6DBW - chains A and C of the 6 polymer chains in the assembly; structure by electron microscopy, 4.70 A resolution (low resolution: residue-level contacts below are approximate; hydrogen-bond / salt-bridge calls are withheld).

== Chain A (and C) ==
Molecule: Recombination activating gene 1 - MBP chimera
Source organism: Escherichia coli
Notes: EC 2.3.2.27; chain C of this document is another copy of the same molecule, construct and numbering; everything in this record applies to it too
Reference sequence: chimeric construct of P0AEX9, O13033: residues -113 to 250 from P0AEX9 (MALE_ECOLI) positions 29-392 (UniProt number = residue number + 142); residues 271-1031 from O13033 positions 271-1031 (same numbers)
Chain sequence (1159 residues; each row starts with the number of its first residue; numbers below 1 keep their minus sign (Met-127 is residue -127)):
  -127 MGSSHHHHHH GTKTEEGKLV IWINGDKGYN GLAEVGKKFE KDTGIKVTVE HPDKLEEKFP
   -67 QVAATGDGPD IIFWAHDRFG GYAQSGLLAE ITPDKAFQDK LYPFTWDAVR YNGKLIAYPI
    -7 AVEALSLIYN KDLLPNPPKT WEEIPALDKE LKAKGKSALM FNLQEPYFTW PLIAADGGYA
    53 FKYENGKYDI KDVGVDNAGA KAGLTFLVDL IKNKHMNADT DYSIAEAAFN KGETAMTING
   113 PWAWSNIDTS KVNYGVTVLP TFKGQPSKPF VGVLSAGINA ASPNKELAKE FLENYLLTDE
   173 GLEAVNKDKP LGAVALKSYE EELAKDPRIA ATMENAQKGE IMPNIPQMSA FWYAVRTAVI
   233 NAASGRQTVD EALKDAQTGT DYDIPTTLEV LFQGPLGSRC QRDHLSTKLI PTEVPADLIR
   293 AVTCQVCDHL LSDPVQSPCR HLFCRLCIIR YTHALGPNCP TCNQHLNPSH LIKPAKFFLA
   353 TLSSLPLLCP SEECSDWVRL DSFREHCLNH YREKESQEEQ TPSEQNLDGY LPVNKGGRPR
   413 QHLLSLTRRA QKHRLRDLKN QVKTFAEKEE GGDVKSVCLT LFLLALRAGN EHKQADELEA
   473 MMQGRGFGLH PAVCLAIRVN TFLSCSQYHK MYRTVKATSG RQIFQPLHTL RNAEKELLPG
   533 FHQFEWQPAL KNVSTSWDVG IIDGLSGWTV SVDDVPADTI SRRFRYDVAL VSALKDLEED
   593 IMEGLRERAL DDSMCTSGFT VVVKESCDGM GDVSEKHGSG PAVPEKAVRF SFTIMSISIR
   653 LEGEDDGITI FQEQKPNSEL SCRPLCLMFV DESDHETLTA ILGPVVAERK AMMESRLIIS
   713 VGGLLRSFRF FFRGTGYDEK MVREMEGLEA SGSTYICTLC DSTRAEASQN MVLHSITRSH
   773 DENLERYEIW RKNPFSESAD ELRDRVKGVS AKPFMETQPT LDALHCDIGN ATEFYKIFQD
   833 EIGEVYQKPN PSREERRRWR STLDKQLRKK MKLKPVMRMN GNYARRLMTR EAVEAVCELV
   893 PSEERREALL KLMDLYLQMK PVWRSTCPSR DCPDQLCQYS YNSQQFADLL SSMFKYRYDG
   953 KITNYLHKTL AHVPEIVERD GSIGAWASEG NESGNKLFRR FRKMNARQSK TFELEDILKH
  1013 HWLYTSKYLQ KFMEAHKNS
Not modelled in the structure: -127 to 407, 627-634, 1030-1031 (chain C: -127 to 407, 628-635, 1031)
Construct notes: initiating methionine (-127); expression tag (-126 to -114); linker (251-270)
Metal / ion sites: Ca2+ site 1: Asp620, Glu984 (shared with 1 residue of chain E); Ca2+ site 2: Asp620 (shared with 2 residues of chain E); Zn2+: Cys749, Cys752, His959, His964

== Chain A / chain C interface ==
Residue-residue contacts - 90 pairs, chain A then chain C:
  Arg412(A) - Glu441(C)
  Arg412(A) - Glu442(C)
  Leu415(A) - Glu442(C)
  Leu416(A) - Ser448(C)
  Leu416(A) - Leu451(C)
  Leu416(A) - Thr452(C)
  Arg420(A) - Leu456(C)
  Arg420(A) - Arg459(C)
  Gln423(A) - Thr452(C)
  Gln423(A) - Leu456(C)
  Arg426(A) - Phe437(C)
  Arg426(A) - Glu442(C)
  Leu427(A) - Phe437(C)
  Leu427(A) - Glu442(C)
  Leu427(A) - Thr452(C)
  Asp429(A) - Phe437(C)
  Leu430(A) - Val434(C)
  Leu430(A) - Phe437(C)
  Leu430(A) - Val449(C)
  Leu430(A) - Leu453(C)
  Gln433(A) - Leu430(C)
  Gln433(A) - Gln433(C)
  Val434(A) - Leu430(C)
  Val434(A) - Val434(C)
  Phe437(A) - Leu427(C)
  Phe437(A) - Asp429(C)
  Phe437(A) - Leu430(C)
  Glu441(A) - Arg412(C)
  Glu441(A) - Arg426(C)
  Glu442(A) - Arg426(C)
  Asp445(A) - His414(C)
  Lys447(A) - Phe454(C)
  Lys447(A) - Leu458(C)
  Lys447(A) - Glu463(C)
  Lys447(A) - Gln466(C)
  Ser448(A) - Leu416(C)
  Val449(A) - Leu415(C)
  Val449(A) - Leu430(C)
  Cys450(A) - Phe454(C)
  Cys450(A) - Ala457(C)
  Leu451(A) - Leu416(C)
  Leu451(A) - Phe454(C)
  Thr452(A) - Leu415(C)
  Thr452(A) - Leu416(C)
  Thr452(A) - Gln423(C)
  Thr452(A) - Leu427(C)
  Leu453(A) - Leu427(C)
  Leu453(A) - Leu430(C)
  Leu453(A) - Val434(C)
  Phe454(A) - Cys450(C)
  Phe454(A) - Leu451(C)
  Leu456(A) - Lys424(C)
  Ala457(A) - Cys450(C)
  Leu458(A) - Lys447(C)
  Arg459(A) - Arg420(C)
  Glu463(A) - Lys447(C)
  Lys465(A) - Phe479(C)
  Gln466(A) - Met473(C)
  Gln466(A) - Met474(C)
  Glu469(A) - Met473(C)
  Glu469(A) - Phe479(C)
  Leu470(A) - Leu470(C)
  Leu470(A) - Met473(C)
  Ala472(A) - Arg513(C)
  Met473(A) - Gln466(C)
  Met473(A) - Glu469(C)
  Gly478(A) - Arg513(C)
  Leu481(A) - Ser511(C)
  Ile489(A) - Thr506(C)
  Asn492(A) - Lys502(C)
  Thr493(A) - Gln499(C)
  Leu495(A) - Leu495(C)
  Gln499(A) - Thr493(C)
  Lys502(A) - Asn492(C)
  Met503(A) - Ile489(C)
  Met503(A) - Met503(C)
  Met503(A) - Phe516(C)
  Arg505(A) - Met1025(C)
  Arg505(A) - Lys1029(C)
  Thr506(A) - Ile489(C)
  Thr506(A) - Phe1024(C)
  Thr506(A) - Met1025(C)
  Ala509(A) - His1028(C)
  Thr510(A) - Leu481(C)
  Thr510(A) - His1028(C)
  Arg513(A) - Arg513(C)
  Met996(A) - Met996(C)
  Met1025(A) - Thr506(C)
  Ala1027(A) - Ala509(C)
  Ala1027(A) - Thr510(C)
Other interface residues (no listed pair), chain A (66 interface residues in all): His414, Lys424, Lys431, Lys440, Arg477, Phe479, Val485, Val507, Ile515, Phe516, Arg992, Phe1024, Glu1026, His1028, Lys1029
Other interface residues (no listed pair), chain C (62 interface residues in all): Gln413, Asp445, Val446, Gly478, Val485, Arg505, Val507, Ile515

== Summary ==
The interface between chain A and chain C involves 66 residues on one side and 62 on the other. Asp620(A) and
Glu984(A) form the Ca2+ site 1. Cys749(A), Cys752(A), His959(A) and His964(A) coordinate Zn2+.
Chain A and chain C are both Recombination activating gene 1 - MBP chimera (Escherichia coli); the structure,
Cryo-EM structure of RAG in complex with 12-RSS substrate DNA, was determined by electron microscopy,
deposited together with 6DBI, 6DBJ, 6DBL, 6DBO, 6DBQ, 6DBR and 4 further entries.
